PDB entry 7M2W | electron microscopy, 3.00 A resolution | chains E and F of the 12 polymer chains in the assembly

# Chain E
Molecule: Spindle pole body component SPC97
Organism: Saccharomyces cerevisiae (strain ATCC 204508 / S288c)
UniProtKB: P38863 (SPC97_YEAST); residue numbers follow UniProt; this construct covers 1-823
Chain sequence (823 residues; row label = number of the first residue in the row):
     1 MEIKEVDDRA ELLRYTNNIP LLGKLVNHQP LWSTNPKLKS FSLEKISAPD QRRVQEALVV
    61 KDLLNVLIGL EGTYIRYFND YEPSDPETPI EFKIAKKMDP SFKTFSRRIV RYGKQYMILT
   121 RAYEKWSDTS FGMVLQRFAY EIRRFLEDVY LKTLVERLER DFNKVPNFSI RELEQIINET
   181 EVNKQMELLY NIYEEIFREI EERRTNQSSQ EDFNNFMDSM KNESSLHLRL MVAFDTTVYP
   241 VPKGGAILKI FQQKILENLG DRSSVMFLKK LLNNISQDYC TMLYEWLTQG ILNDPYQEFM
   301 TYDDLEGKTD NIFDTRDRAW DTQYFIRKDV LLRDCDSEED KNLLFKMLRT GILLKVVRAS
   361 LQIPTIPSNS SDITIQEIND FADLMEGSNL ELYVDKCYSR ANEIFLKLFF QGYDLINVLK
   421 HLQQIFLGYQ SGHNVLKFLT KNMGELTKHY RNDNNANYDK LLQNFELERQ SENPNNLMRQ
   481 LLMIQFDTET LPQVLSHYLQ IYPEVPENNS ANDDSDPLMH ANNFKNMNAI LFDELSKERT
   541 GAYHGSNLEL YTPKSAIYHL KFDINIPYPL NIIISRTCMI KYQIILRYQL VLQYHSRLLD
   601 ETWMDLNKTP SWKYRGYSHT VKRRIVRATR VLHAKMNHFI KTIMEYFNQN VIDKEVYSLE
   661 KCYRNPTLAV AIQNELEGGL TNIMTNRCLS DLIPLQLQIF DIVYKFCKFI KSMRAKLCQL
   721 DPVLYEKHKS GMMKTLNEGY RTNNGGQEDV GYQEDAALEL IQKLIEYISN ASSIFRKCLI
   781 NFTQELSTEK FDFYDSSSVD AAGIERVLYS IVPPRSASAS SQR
Disordered / not traced: 211-221, 307-317, 504-555, 727-750, 792-800, 815-823

# Chain F
Molecule: Spindle pole body component SPC98
Organism: Saccharomyces cerevisiae (strain ATCC 204508 / S288c)
UniProtKB: P53540 (SPC98_YEAST); residues 1-846 here = UniProt positions 1-846
Chain sequence (846 residues; each row starts with the number of its first residue):
     1 MELEPTLFGI IEALAPQLLS QSHLQTFVSD VVNLLRSSTK SATQLGPLID FYKLQSLDSP
    61 ETTIMWHKIE KFLDALFGIQ NTDDMVKYLS VFQSLLPSNY RAKIVQKSSG LNMENLANHE
   121 HLLSPVRAPS IYTEASFENM DRFSERRSMV SSPNRYVPSS TYSSVTLRQL SNPYYVNTIP
   181 EEDILKYVSY TLLATTSALF PFDHEQIQIP SKIPNFESGL LHLIFEAGLL YQSLGYKVEK
   241 FRMLNISPMK KALIIEISEE LQNYTAFVNN LVSSGTVVSL KSLYREIYEN IIRLRIYCRF
   301 TEHLEELSGD TFLIELNIFK SHGDLTIRKI ATNLFNSMIS LYYEYLMNWL TKGLLRATYG
   361 EFFIAENTDT NGTDDDFIYH IPIEFNQERV PAFIPKELAY KIFMIGKSYI FLEKYCKEVQ
   421 WTNEFSKKYH VLYQSNSYRG ISTNFFEIIN DQYSEIVNHT NQILNQKFHY RDVVFALKNI
   481 LLMGKSDFMD ALIEKANDIL ATPSDSLPNY KLTRVLQEAV QLSSLRHLMN SPRNSSVING
   541 LDARVLDLGH GSVGWDVFTL DYILYPPLSL VLNVNRPFGR KEYLRIFNFL WRFKKNNYFY
   601 QKEMLKSNDI IRSFKKIRGY NPLIRDIINK LSRISILRTQ FQQFNSKMES YYLNCIIEEN
   661 FKEMTRKLQR TENKSQNQFD LIRLNNGTIE LNGILTPKAE VLTKSSSSKP QKHAIEKTLN
   721 IDELESVHNT FLTNILSHKL FATNTSEISV GDYSGQPYPT SLVLLLNSVY EFVKVYCNLN
   781 DIGYEIFIKM NLNDHEASNG LLGKFNTNLK EIVSQYKNFK DRLYIFRADL KNDGDEELFL
   841 LSKSLR
Disordered / not traced: 1-162, 705-714
Curated features (UniProtKB/Swiss-Prot):
  - modified residue (Phosphoserine): Ser124, Ser136

# How chain E and chain F interact
Pairs across the interface (175; chain E residue first):
  Met1(E) with Tyr174(F), hydrogen bond (backbone-backbone); Tyr175(F), hydrophobic; Asn177(F), hydrogen bond (backbone-side chain)
  Ile3(E) with Asn177(F); Thr178(F); Ser211(F)
  Lys4(E) with Ser211(F)
  Glu5(E) with Ser211(F), hydrogen bond
  Asp8(E) with Gln208(F); Ile209(F), hydrogen bond (backbone-backbone); Ser218(F), hydrogen bond; His222(F), salt bridge
  Arg9(E) with Gln206(F), hydrogen bond; Gln208(F); His222(F)
  Ala10(E) with Glu205(F); Gln206(F); Ile207(F), hydrogen bond (backbone-backbone); His222(F); Leu229(F)
  Glu11(E) with Glu205(F); Gln206(F), hydrogen bond; Leu229(F)
  Leu12(E) with Leu229(F), hydrophobic; Leu230(F), hydrophobic; Ser233(F)
  Thr16(E) with Arg299(F), hydrogen bond (backbone-side chain); Glu302(F), hydrogen bond
  Ile19(E) with Arg299(F), hydrogen bond (backbone-side chain)
  Pro20(E) with Arg299(F), hydrogen bond (backbone-side chain)
  Leu21(E) with Arg299(F); Phe300(F), hydrophobic; Phe319(F), hydrophobic; Ile327(F), hydrophobic
  Leu22(E) with Arg295(F), hydrogen bond (backbone-side chain); Ile296(F), hydrophobic; Asp324(F); Ile327(F), hydrophobic
  Gly23(E) with Arg295(F)
  Lys24(E) with Leu223(F); Glu226(F)
  Leu25(E) with Glu226(F), hydrogen bond (backbone-side chain); Leu230(F), hydrophobic; Arg295(F)
  Val26(E) with His222(F); Glu226(F); Leu229(F), hydrophobic
  Asn27(E) with His222(F), hydrogen bond
  Gln29(E) with Asn215(F); Ser218(F); Gly219(F); His222(F)
  Pro30(E) with Asn215(F), hydrogen bond (backbone-side chain); Ser218(F)
  Leu31(E) with Asn215(F)
  Trp32(E) with Asn215(F)
  Asn35(E) with Asn215(F), hydrogen bond (backbone-side chain)
  Pro36(E) with Asn215(F)
  Lys37(E) with Ile209(F); Pro210(F), hydrogen bond (side chain-backbone); Ser211(F); Ile213(F), hydrogen bond (side chain-backbone); Pro214(F); Asn215(F), hydrogen bond (backbone-side chain); Ser218(F)
  Leu38(E) with Tyr175(F), hydrophobic; Pro214(F), hydrophobic
  Phe41(E) with Tyr174(F), hydrophobic
  Ile46(E) with Tyr174(F)
  Arg53(E) with Ser163(F), hydrogen bond; Val165(F), hydrogen bond (side chain-backbone); Leu167(F); Leu170(F)
  Val54(E) with Leu170(F), hydrophobic; Tyr174(F)
  Glu56(E) with Leu167(F)
  Ala57(E) with Leu167(F); Leu170(F), hydrophobic
  Leu58(E) with Ser171(F); Tyr174(F), hydrophobic
  Lys61(E) with Ser171(F); Tyr175(F); Phe216(F)
  Leu64(E) with Lys281(F)
  Asn65(E) with Phe216(F); Lys281(F), hydrogen bond
  Ile68(E) with Lys281(F)
  Leu70(E) with Phe216(F); Gly219(F); Leu220(F)
  Glu71(E) with Phe216(F)
  Thr73(E) with Tyr175(F), hydrogen bond; Phe216(F)
  Tyr123(E) with Tyr288(F), hydrogen bond
  Ser127(E) with His322(F), hydrogen bond (backbone-side chain)
  Asp128(E) with His322(F)
  Thr129(E) with Phe319(F)
  Met133(E) with Ser321(F); Gly323(F)
  Gln136(E) with His322(F), hydrogen bond; Gly323(F), hydrogen bond (side chain-backbone)
  Arg137(E) with Gly323(F); Leu325(F)
  Tyr140(E) with Asp324(F); Leu325(F)
  Arg143(E) with Tyr288(F); Glu289(F), salt bridge; Ile292(F); Asp324(F), salt bridge; Thr326(F)
  Arg144(E) with Glu289(F), salt bridge
  Glu147(E) with Arg285(F); Tyr288(F); Glu289(F), hydrogen bond (side chain-backbone)
  Leu151(E) with Tyr288(F), hydrophobic
  Lys152(E) with Arg285(F)
  Leu154(E) with Lys281(F)
  Val155(E) with Lys281(F); Ser282(F)
  Glu159(E) with Ser279(F), hydrogen bond; Lys281(F)
  Phe162(E) with Thr166(F); Leu167(F), hydrophobic; Arg168(F), hydrogen bond (backbone-backbone)
  Asn163(E) with Thr166(F); Arg168(F)
  Lys164(E) with Thr166(F)
  Val165(E) with Thr166(F)
  Pro166(E) with Ser163(F); Ser164(F); Thr166(F)
  Asn167(E) with Ser163(F), hydrogen bond
  Phe168(E) with Leu167(F)
  Asp278(E) with Gly323(F); Arg328(F), salt bridge
  Pro295(E) with Ser321(F)
  Tyr296(E) with Ile318(F), hydrogen bond (side chain-backbone); Ser321(F); His322(F), hydrogen bond (side chain-backbone)
  Trp320(E) with Glu690(F); Gly693(F)
  Ala359(E) with Ile694(F)
  Ser360(E) with Ile694(F); Pro697(F)
  Leu361(E) with Pro697(F), hydrophobic; Val701(F), hydrophobic
  Gln362(E) with Ile694(F)
  Lys407(E) with Glu700(F), salt bridge; Leu702(F)
  Gln411(E) with Glu700(F)
  Gly412(E) with Pro697(F); Lys698(F), hydrogen bond (backbone-backbone); Glu700(F)
  Tyr413(E) with Leu695(F), hydrogen bond (side chain-backbone); Pro697(F), hydrophobic
  Arg469(E) with Ile689(F)
  Pro474(E) with Phe679(F)
  Asn475(E) with Phe679(F)
  Leu477(E) with Phe679(F), hydrophobic; Leu695(F), hydrophobic
  Gln480(E) with Leu681(F); Ile689(F)
  Leu481(E) with Leu681(F), hydrophobic; Ile689(F), hydrophobic
  Met483(E) with Gly687(F); Thr688(F); Ile689(F), hydrogen bond (side chain-backbone)
  Asn565(E) with Thr688(F); Ile689(F), hydrogen bond (side chain-backbone)
  Pro567(E) with Leu691(F), hydrophobic; Leu695(F), hydrophobic
  Tyr568(E) with Ile694(F), hydrophobic; Leu695(F), hydrogen bond (backbone-backbone)
  Pro569(E) with Leu695(F)
  Leu570(E) with Leu695(F), hydrophobic
Also at the interface, not in a pair above, chain E (104 interface residues in all): Glu2, His28, Val60, Asp62, Gly72, Tyr116, Thr120, Glu124, Glu156, Ser169, Asn293, Ser370, Leu408, Gln463, Glu466, Leu482
Also at the interface, not in a pair above, chain F (78 interface residues in all): Asp203, Lys212, Phe225, Tyr284, Gln676, Arg683, Thr696, Gly834, Glu836
The authors on this interface:
  - interface residues, chain E: Met1(E)
  - interface residues, chain F: Ser163(F), Glu672(F)

# Summary
The interface between chain E and chain F involves 104 residues on one side and 78 on the other; the contacts
include 39 hydrogen bonds and 6 salt bridges. Polar pairs include Asp8(E)-His222(F), Arg143(E)-Glu289(F) and
Arg143(E)-Asp324(F). From the paper: interface residues Met1(E) and Ser163(F) among others.
Here chain E is Spindle pole body component SPC97 and chain F is Spindle pole body component SPC98, both from
Saccharomyces cerevisiae (strain ATCC 204508 / S288c). Entry 7M2W (Engineered disulfide cross-linked closed
conformation of the Yeast gamma-TuRC(SS)) was determined by electron microscopy together with 7M2X, 7M2Y, 7M2Z
and 7M3P from the same study.
